PDB entry 7WPE | electron microscopy, 2.69 A resolution | chains U and V of the 9 polymer chains in the assembly

== Chain U ==
Molecule: JMB2002 Fab heavy chain
From: Mus musculus
Notes: antibody fragment or engineered binder
Amino-acid sequence (237 residues; row label = number of the first residue in the row):
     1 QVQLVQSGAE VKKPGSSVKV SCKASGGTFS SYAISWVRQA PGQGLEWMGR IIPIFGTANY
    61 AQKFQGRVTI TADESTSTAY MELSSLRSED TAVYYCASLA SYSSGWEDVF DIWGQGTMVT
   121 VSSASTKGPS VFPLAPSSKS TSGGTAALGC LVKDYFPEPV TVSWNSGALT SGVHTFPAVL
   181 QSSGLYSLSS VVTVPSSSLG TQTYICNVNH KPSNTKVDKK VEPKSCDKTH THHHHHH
Disordered / not traced: 226-237
Disulfides: C22-C96, C150-C206

== Chain V ==
Molecule: JMB2002 Fab light chian
From: Mus musculus
Notes: antibody fragment or engineered binder
Amino-acid sequence (215 residues; numbered 267 to 481; the number before each row is that of its first residue):
   267 GDIQMTQSPS SLSASVGDRV TITCRASQGI SSWLAWYQQK PGKAPKLLIY DASNLETGVP
   327 SRFSGSGSGT DFTFTISSLQ PEDIATYYCQ QYDNLPLTFG GGTKVEIKRT VAAPSVFIFP
   387 PSDEQLKSGT ASVVCLLNNF YPREAKVQWK VDNALQSGNS QESVTEQDSK DSTYSLSSTL
   447 TLSKADYEKH KVYACEVTHQ GLSSPVTKSF NRGEC
Disordered / not traced: 481
Disulfides: C290-C355, C401-C461

== Chain U / chain V interface ==
Residue-residue contacts (53; chain U residue first):
  V37(U) - F365(V)  hydrophobic
  Q39(U) - Q305(V)  hydrogen bond
  Q43(U) - Y354(V)
  G44(U) - Y354(V)
  L45(U) - Q305(V)
  L45(U) - P311(V)  hydrophobic
  L45(U) - Y354(V)  hydrophobic
  L45(U) - F365(V)  hydrophobic
  E46(U) - F365(V)
  W47(U) - L361(V)
  W47(U) - L363(V)
  W47(U) - F365(V)  hydrophobic
  R50(U) - L361(V)
  N59(U) - L361(V)
  Y95(U) - G308(V)
  Y95(U) - K309(V)
  Y95(U) - A310(V)
  E107(U) - W299(V)
  E107(U) - D317(V)
  E107(U) - Y358(V)  hydrogen bond
  D108(U) - Q356(V)
  D108(U) - Y358(V)
  V109(U) - A301(V)  hydrophobic
  V109(U) - Y303(V)
  V109(U) - L313(V)  hydrophobic
  V109(U) - Y316(V)
  F110(U) - Y303(V)  hydrogen bond (backbone-side chain)
  F110(U) - L313(V)
  F110(U) - F365(V)  hydrophobic
  W113(U) - Y303(V)  hydrophobic
  W113(U) - P311(V)
  G114(U) - A310(V)
  F132(U) - S388(V)
  F132(U) - Q391(V)
  P133(U) - S388(V)  hydrogen bond (backbone-side chain)
  L134(U) - F385(V)  hydrophobic
  A135(U) - P386(V)
  K139(U) - E480(V)  salt bridge
  S140(U) - F383(V)
  S140(U) - I384(V)
  H174(U) - N404(V)
  H174(U) - T431(V)
  H174(U) - S441(V)  hydrogen bond
  T175(U) - T431(V)
  F176(U) - L402(V)  hydrophobic
  F176(U) - S429(V)
  F176(U) - T431(V)
  F176(U) - S441(V)
  F176(U) - S443(V)
  P177(U) - S429(V)  hydrogen bond (backbone-side chain)
  P177(U) - V430(V)
  P177(U) - T431(V)
  K224(U) - E480(V)
Other interface residues (no listed pair), chain U (33 interface residues in all): Q62, D111, S142, A147, V179, V191
Other interface residues (no listed pair), chain V (36 interface residues in all): D268, E322, P362, V382, L442

== Summary ==
33 residues of chain U face 36 of chain V across their interface; the contacts include 6 hydrogen bonds and 1
salt bridge. Polar pairs include K139(U)-E480(V), Q39(U)-Q305(V) and E107(U)-Y358(V).
Here chain U is JMB2002 Fab heavy chain and chain V is JMB2002 Fab light chian, both from Mus musculus. Entry
7WPE (SARS-CoV-2 Omicron Variant S Trimer complexed with two JMB2002 Fab) was determined by electron
microscopy (same publication as 7WPA, 7WPB, 7WPC, 7WPD, 7WPF and 7WRV).
